Entry 6HE8 (electron microscopy, 6.86 A resolution (low resolution: residue-level contacts below are approximate; hydrogen-bond / salt-bridge calls are withheld)); this record covers chains K and L of the 34 polymer chains in the assembly.

# Chain K (and L)
Name: Proteasome-activating nucleotidase
Organism: Archaeoglobus fulgidus (strain ATCC 49558 / VC-16 / DSM 4304 / JCM 9628 / NBRC 100126)
Notes: engineered mutation(s): 0; chain L of this document is another copy of the same molecule, construct and numbering; everything in this record applies to it too
UniProtKB: O28303 (PAN_ARCFU); numbering as in UniProt (aligned over 9-398)
Sequence (390 residues; each row starts with the number of its first residue):
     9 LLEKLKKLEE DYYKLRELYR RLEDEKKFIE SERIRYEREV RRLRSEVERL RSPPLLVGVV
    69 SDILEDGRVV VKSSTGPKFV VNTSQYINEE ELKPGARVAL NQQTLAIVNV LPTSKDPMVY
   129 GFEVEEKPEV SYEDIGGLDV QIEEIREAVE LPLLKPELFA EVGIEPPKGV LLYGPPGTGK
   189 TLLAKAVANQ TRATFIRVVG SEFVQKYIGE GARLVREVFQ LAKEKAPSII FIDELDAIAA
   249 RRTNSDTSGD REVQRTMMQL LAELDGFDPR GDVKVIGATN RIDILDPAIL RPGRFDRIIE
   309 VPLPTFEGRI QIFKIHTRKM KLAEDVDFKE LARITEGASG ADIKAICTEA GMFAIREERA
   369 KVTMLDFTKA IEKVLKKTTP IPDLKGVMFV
UniProt features mapped onto this chain:
  - region: Met396 to Val398 (Docks into pockets in the proteasome alpha-ring to cause gate opening)
  - binding site (ATP): Gly185 to Leu190, His324
Bound ions: Mg2+: Thr189 (together with ATP)
Residues lining bound ligands:
  - ATP (adenosine-5'-triphosphate), molecule 1: Gly144, Gly145, Leu146, Pro183, Pro184, Gly185, Thr186, Gly187, Lys188, Thr189, Leu190, Glu242, Ile320, His324, Gly348, Ala349, Lys352
  - ATP, molecule 2: Lys176, Leu269, Asp273, Gly274, Ala296, Arg299, Gly301, Arg302
Reported in the primary citation:
  - self-association interface (contacts with another copy of this molecule); pairs are residue here / residue on that copy: Phe275-Arg205
  - binding site for ATP: Arg299, Arg302

# Interface between chain K and chain L
Residue-residue contacts (117):
  Arg59(K) with Arg76(L)
  Pro61(K) with Arg76(L); Val88(L); Val89(L); Asn90(L)
  Pro62(K) with Val88(L); Thr112(L); Leu113(L)
  Leu63(K) with Phe87(L); Val88(L)
  Leu64(K) with Lys86(L)
  Val65(K) with Lys86(L); Phe87(L); Val88(L)
  Ser82(K) with Pro85(L); Lys86(L)
  Thr83(K) with Pro85(L)
  Arg105(K) with Asp70(L); Lys86(L)
  Ala107(K) with Val88(L)
  Gln110(K) with Phe87(L)
  Asn117(K) with Arg76(L)
  Pro120(K) with Leu72(L)
  Ser122(K) with Asp70(L)
  Asp124(K) with Ser69(L); Lys86(L)
  Pro125(K) with Ser69(L); Pro102(L)
  Met126(K) with Val68(L); Pro102(L); Gly103(L)
  Val127(K) with Lys101(L)
  Phe130(K) with Lys101(L); Pro102(L)
  Glu133(K) with Phe275(L); Pro277(L)
  Pro184(K) with Ala296(L); Arg299(L)
  Gly185(K) with Arg299(L)
  Thr189(K) with Gly274(L); Phe275(L)
  Lys193(K) with Phe275(L)
  Phe203(K) with Phe275(L)
  Arg205(K) with Phe275(L); Asp276(L)
  Val207(K) with Arg224(L); Gln267(L); Asp276(L)
  Gly208(K) with Gln267(L)
  Ser209(K) with Ala220(L); Arg263(L); Gln267(L)
  Glu210(K) with Arg224(L)
  Val212(K) with Ile216(L); Gly217(L)
  Gln213(K) with Ile216(L); Gly217(L); Glu218(L); Arg221(L)
  Lys214(K) with Tyr215(L)
  Ile216(K) with Ile216(L)
  Phe239(K) with Phe275(L)
  Glu242(K) with Met266(L)
  Ala245(K) with Arg259(L); Met266(L)
  Ile246(K) with Arg263(L); Met266(L)
  Ala248(K) with Ser253(L)
  Arg249(K) with Ser253(L); Asp254(L)
  Arg250(K) with Asp254(L)
  Thr251(K) with Ser253(L); Asp254(L)
  Thr255(K) with Asp254(L)
  Asp258(K) with Thr255(L); Ser256(L); Glu260(L); Arg263(L)
  Glu260(K) with Ile216(L)
  Val261(K) with Ile216(L); Glu260(L); Arg263(L)
  Gln262(K) with Asp254(L); Arg263(L)
  Arg289(K) with Thr251(L)
  Ile292(K) with Thr251(L)
  His324(K) with Glu173(L)
  Lys327(K) with Gly171(L); Glu173(L)
  Met328(K) with Val170(L); Gly171(L); Glu173(L)
  Lys329(K) with Ala168(L); Val170(L); Gly171(L)
  Ala349(K) with Arg299(L); Pro300(L); Gly301(L)
  Asp350(K) with Pro300(L)
  Ala353(K) with Pro300(L); Asp304(L)
  Cys355(K) with Glu173(L)
  Thr356(K) with Glu173(L); Pro174(L); Asp304(L)
  Glu357(K) with Arg305(L)
  Gly359(K) with Ile172(L)
  Met360(K) with Phe167(L); Arg305(L)
  Ile363(K) with Ile172(L)
  Arg364(K) with Glu152(L); Glu155(L); Arg305(L)
  Arg367(K) with Val170(L)
  Lys381(K) with Glu152(L)
  Lys385(K) with Tyr181(L); Ile306(L)
Also at the interface, not in a pair above, chain K (78 interface residues in all): Ser60, Leu119, Glu131, Ala192, Tyr215, Asp241, Gly257, Arg259, Asp291, Val370, Val382, Thr386
Also at the interface, not in a pair above, chain L (63 interface residues in all): Val78, Gln111, Leu159, Leu166, Pro175, Ala270, Glu271, Leu298, Glu308

# In short
The interface between chain K and chain L involves 78 residues on one side and 63 on the other. Ligands of
chain K: ATP. From UniProt: 7 ATP-binding residues on chain K. From the paper: a binding site for ATP at
Arg299(K) and Arg302(K); a self-association interface involving Phe275(K).
Chain K and chain L are both Proteasome-activating nucleotidase (Archaeoglobus fulgidus (strain ATCC 49558 /
VC-16 / DSM 4304 / JCM 9628 / NBRC 100126)); the structure, PAN-proteasome in state 1, was determined by
electron microscopy together with 6HE5, 6HE7, 6HE9, 6HEA, 6HEC and 6HED from the same study.
